PDB entry 8SLY | electron microscopy, 3.32 A resolution | chains B and C of the 4 polymer chains in the assembly

Chain B (and C):
Protein: Transient receptor potential cation channel subfamily V member 2
Organism: Rattus norvegicus
Notes: chain C of this document is another copy of the same molecule, construct and numbering; everything in this record applies to it too
UniProt: Q9WUD2 (TRPV2_RAT); the author numbering skips numbers that UniProt does not, so the offset changes along the chain: 1-715 = UniProt 1-715; 717-762 = UniProt 716-761
Chain sequence (761 residues; numbered 1 to 762; 1 number in that range is skipped by the numbering (no residue carries it; nothing is unmodelled there); the number before each row is that of its first residue):
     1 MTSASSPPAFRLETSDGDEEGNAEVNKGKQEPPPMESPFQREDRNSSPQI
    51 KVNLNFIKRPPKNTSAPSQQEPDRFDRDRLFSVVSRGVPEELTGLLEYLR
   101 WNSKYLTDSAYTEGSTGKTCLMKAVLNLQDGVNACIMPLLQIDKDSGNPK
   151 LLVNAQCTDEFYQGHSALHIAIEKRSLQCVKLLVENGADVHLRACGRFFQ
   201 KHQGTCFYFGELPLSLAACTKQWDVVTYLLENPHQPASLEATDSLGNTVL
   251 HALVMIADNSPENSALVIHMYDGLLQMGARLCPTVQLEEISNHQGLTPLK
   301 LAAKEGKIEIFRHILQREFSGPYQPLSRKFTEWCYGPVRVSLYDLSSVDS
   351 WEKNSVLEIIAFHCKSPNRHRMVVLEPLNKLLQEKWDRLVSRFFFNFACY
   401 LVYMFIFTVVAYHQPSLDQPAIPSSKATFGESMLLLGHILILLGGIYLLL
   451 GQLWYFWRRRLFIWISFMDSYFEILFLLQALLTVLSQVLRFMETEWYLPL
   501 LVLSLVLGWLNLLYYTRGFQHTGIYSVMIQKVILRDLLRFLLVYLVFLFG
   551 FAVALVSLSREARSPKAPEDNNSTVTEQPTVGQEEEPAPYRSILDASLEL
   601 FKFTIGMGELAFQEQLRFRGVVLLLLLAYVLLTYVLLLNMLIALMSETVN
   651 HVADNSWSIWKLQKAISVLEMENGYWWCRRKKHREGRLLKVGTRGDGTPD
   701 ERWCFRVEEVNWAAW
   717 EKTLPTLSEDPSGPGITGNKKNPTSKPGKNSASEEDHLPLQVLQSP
Disordered / not traced: 1-74, 129-133, 416-431, 561-590, 693-698, 717-721, 729-762
Ligand contacts:
  - cannabidiol (P0T), molecule 1: Met-468, Tyr-471, Ile-524, Ile-529, Gln-530, Ile-533, Leu-534, Leu-537, Leu-644
  - cannabidiol (P0T), molecule 2: Leu-534, Leu-537, Leu-538, Phe-540, Leu-541, Tyr-544, Thr-604, Leu-637, Met-640
  - cannabidiol (P0T), molecule 3: Leu-631, Tyr-634, Val-635, Leu-638
  - cannabidiol (P0T), molecule 4: Val-635, Leu-638, Asn-639, Ile-642
From the paper describing this entry:
  - binding site for cannabidiol: Gln-530
  - allosteric site: Val-532

How chain B and chain C interact:
Residue-residue contacts (94):
  Lys-118(B) with Glu-725(C)
  Lys-123(B) with Glu-725(C), salt bridge
  Leu-126(B) with Glu-725(C)
  Asn-127(B) with Glu-725(C)
  Phe-161(B) with Pro-727(C); Ser-728(C)
  Tyr-162(B) with Tyr-335(C)
  His-165(B) with Tyr-335(C), hydrogen bond
  Glu-173(B) with Cys-334(C); Tyr-335(C); Gly-336(C), hydrogen bond (side chain-backbone)
  Arg-175(B) with Trp-715(C)
  Phe-198(B) with Trp-333(C), hydrophobic
  Phe-199(B) with Tyr-335(C)
  Gly-204(B) with Glu-708(C)
  Thr-205(B) with Trp-333(C); Glu-708(C)
  Cys-206(B) with Val-338(C)
  Phe-207(B) with Tyr-335(C), hydrophobic; Pro-337(C); Val-338(C), hydrophobic
  Phe-209(B) with Tyr-335(C)
  Leu-216(B) with Tyr-335(C)
  Cys-219(B) with Trp-712(C); Trp-715(C)
  Thr-220(B) with Trp-715(C)
  Lys-221(B) with Trp-712(C); Trp-715(C)
  Ile-256(B) with Trp-712(C)
  Asn-263(B) with Trp-712(C)
  Leu-266(B) with Trp-712(C), hydrophobic; Trp-715(C), hydrophobic
  Val-532(B) with Thr-522(C)
  Arg-535(B) with Gln-520(C); His-521(C); Thr-522(C)
  Asp-536(B) with His-521(C); Thr-522(C), hydrogen bond
  Arg-539(B) with Phe-519(C); Gln-520(C); His-521(C)
  Phe-547(B) with Trp-509(C); Leu-510(C), hydrophobic; Leu-513(C), hydrophobic
  Phe-549(B) with Thr-408(C)
  Gly-550(B) with Leu-505(C); Trp-509(C)
  Phe-551(B) with Val-506(C), hydrophobic
  Val-553(B) with Thr-408(C); Tyr-412(C), hydrophobic; Leu-505(C), hydrophobic
  Ala-554(B) with Val-502(C); Leu-505(C); Val-506(C), hydrophobic
  Val-556(B) with Tyr-412(C), hydrophobic
  Ser-557(B) with Ala-411(C), hydrogen bond (side chain-backbone); Tyr-412(C); Leu-498(C)
  Leu-558(B) with Leu-498(C), hydrophobic; Pro-499(C), hydrophobic; Val-502(C), hydrophobic
  Arg-560(B) with Ala-411(C); Tyr-412(C), hydrogen bond (side chain-backbone); Pro-415(C)
  Ser-592(B) with Tyr-412(C)
  Ile-593(B) with Tyr-412(C), hydrogen bond (backbone-side chain)
  Gly-606(B) with Ile-605(C); Gly-606(C); Met-607(C)
  Met-607(B) with Met-607(C), hydrophobic
  Gly-608(B) with Met-607(C)
  Leu-610(B) with Leu-598(C); Phe-601(C), hydrophobic; Lys-602(C)
  Ala-611(B) with Leu-598(C), hydrophobic
  Phe-612(B) with Leu-594(C), hydrophobic
  Arg-617(B) with Glu-495(C)
  Phe-618(B) with Glu-495(C); Leu-498(C), hydrophobic; Pro-499(C), hydrophobic
  Val-621(B) with Pro-499(C), hydrophobic
  Leu-625(B) with Val-502(C), hydrophobic; Val-506(C), hydrophobic
  Val-630(B) with Phe-601(C), hydrophobic
  Leu-632(B) with Leu-510(C), hydrophobic
  Tyr-634(B) with Thr-604(C), hydrogen bond (side chain-backbone); Ile-605(C)
  Leu-638(B) with Leu-644(C), hydrophobic
  Ile-642(B) with Thr-648(C)
  Ala-643(B) with Gly-523(C)
  Met-645(B) with Met-645(C), hydrophobic
  Ser-646(B) with Gly-523(C), hydrogen bond (side chain-backbone); Ile-524(C); Thr-648(C)
Interface residues without a listed pair, chain B (67 interface residues in all): His-169, Glu-262, Val-543, Val-546, Leu-623, Leu-627, Leu-631, Leu-641, Val-649, Asn-650
Interface residues without a listed pair, chain C (50 interface residues in all): His-413, Gln-414, Leu-541, Leu-641, Val-649, His-651, Ala-653, Arg-706

In short:
67 residues of chain B and 50 residues of chain C are in contact; the contacts include 8 hydrogen bonds and 1
salt bridge. Polar pairs include Lys-123(B)/Glu-725(C), His-165(B)/Tyr-335(C) and Glu-173(B)/Gly-336(C). Chain
B binds 4 copies of cannabidiol. From the paper: a binding site for cannabidiol at Gln-530(B); an allosteric
site at Val-532(B).
Both chains are Transient receptor potential cation channel subfamily V member 2 (Rattus norvegicus). Entry
8SLY (Rat TRPV2 bound with 2 CBD ligands in nanodiscs) was determined by electron microscopy together with
8SLX from the same study.
